6UTI - chains Y and Z of the 28 polymer chains in the assembly; structure by electron microscopy, 3.40 A resolution.

Chain Y (and Z):
Name: Proteasome subunit beta
Source organism: Thermoplasma acidophilum
Notes: EC 3.4.25.1; chain Z of this document is another copy of the same molecule, construct and numbering; everything in this record applies to it too
Reference sequence: P28061 (PSB_THEAC); residues 1-203 here correspond to UniProt positions 9-211 (UniProt number = residue number + 8)
Sequence (203 residues; numbered 1 to 203; the number before each row is that of its first residue):
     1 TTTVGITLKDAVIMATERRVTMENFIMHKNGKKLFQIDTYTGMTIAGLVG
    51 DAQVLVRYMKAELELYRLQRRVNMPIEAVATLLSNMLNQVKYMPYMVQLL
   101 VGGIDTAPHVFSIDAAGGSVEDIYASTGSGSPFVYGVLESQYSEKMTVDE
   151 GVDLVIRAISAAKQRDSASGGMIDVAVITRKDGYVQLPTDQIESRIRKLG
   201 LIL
Swiss-Prot annotation at these positions:
  - active site: T1 (Nucleophile)

How chain Y and chain Z interact:
Pairs across the interface (20; chain Y residue first):
  F25(Y) with Y135(Z), hydrophobic
  M27(Y) with S112(Z); Y135(Z)
  H28(Y) with S112(Z); V120(Z); D122(Z)
  K29(Y) with E139(Z), salt bridge
  N30(Y) with V120(Z); E121(Z)
  V49(Y) with G118(Z)
  G50(Y) with N88(Z), hydrogen bond (backbone-side chain)
  D51(Y) with N88(Z); K91(Z)
  Q53(Y) with S119(Z)
  V54(Y) with N88(Z)
  R57(Y) with T81(Z); N85(Z), hydrogen bond
  M93(Y) with Y92(Z), hydrogen bond (backbone-side chain)
  P94(Y) with Y92(Z), hydrogen bond (backbone-side chain)
  Y95(Y) with K91(Z)
Also at the interface, not in a pair above, chain Y (15 interface residues in all): V20
Also at the interface, not in a pair above, chain Z (15 interface residues in all): S84, G117

Overview:
Chain Y and chain Z each contribute 15 residues to their interface; the contacts include 4 hydrogen bonds and
1 salt bridge. Polar pairs include K29(Y)-E139(Z), G50(Y)-N88(Z) and R57(Y)-N85(Z). Curated annotation
(UniProt) lists active-site residue T1(Y) on chain Y.
Both chains are Proteasome subunit beta (Thermoplasma acidophilum). Entry 6UTI (Allosteric coupling between
alpha-rings of 20S proteasome, 20S proteasome with singly capped PAN complex) was determined by electron
microscopy, deposited together with 6UTF, 6UTG, 6UTH and 6UTJ.
